PDB entry 6XOX | electron microscopy, 3.10 A resolution | chains B and R of the 6 polymer chains in the assembly

Chain B:
Molecule: Guanine nucleotide-binding protein G(I)/G(S)/G(T) subunit beta-1
Organism: Homo sapiens
UniProtKB: P62873 (GBB1_HUMAN); residue numbers follow UniProt; this construct covers 2-340
Amino-acid sequence (350 residues; numbered -9 to 340; the number before each row is that of its first residue; numbers below 1 keep their minus sign (Met-9 is residue -9)):
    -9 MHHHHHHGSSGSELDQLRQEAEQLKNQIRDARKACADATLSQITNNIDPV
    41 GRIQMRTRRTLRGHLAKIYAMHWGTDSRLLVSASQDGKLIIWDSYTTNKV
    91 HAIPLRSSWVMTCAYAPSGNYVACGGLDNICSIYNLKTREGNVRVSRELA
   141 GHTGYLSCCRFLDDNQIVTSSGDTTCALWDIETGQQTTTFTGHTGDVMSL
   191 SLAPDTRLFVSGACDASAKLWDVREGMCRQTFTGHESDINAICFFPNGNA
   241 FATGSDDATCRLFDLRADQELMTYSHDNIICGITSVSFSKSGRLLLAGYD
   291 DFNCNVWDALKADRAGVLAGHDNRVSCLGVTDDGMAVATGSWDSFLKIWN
Not modelled in the structure: -9 to 1
Sequence notes: expression tag (-9 to 1)
Curated features (UniProtKB/Swiss-Prot):
  - modified residue: Ser2 (N-acetylserine), His266 (Phosphohistidine)
  - natural variant: Leu30 (L30F: In MRD42; uncertain significance), Arg52 (R52G: In MRD42), Gly64 (G64V: In MRD42), Asp76 (D76E: In MRD42; D76G: In MRD42), Gly77 (G77S: In MRD42), Lys78 (K78R: In MRD42), Ile80 (I80N: In MRD42; I80T: In MRD42), His91 (H91R: In MRD42; uncertain significance), Ala92 (A92T: In MRD42), Pro94 (P94S: In MRD42), Leu95 (L95P: In MRD42), Arg96 (R96L: In MRD42), 5 further natural variant entries in UniProt

Chain R:
Molecule: Glucagon-like peptide 1 receptor
Organism: Homo sapiens
UniProtKB: P43220 (GLP1R_HUMAN); residue numbers follow UniProt; this construct covers 24-422
Amino-acid sequence (445 residues; numbered -22 to 422; the number before each row is that of its first residue; numbers below 1 keep their minus sign (Met-22 is residue -22)):
   -22 MKTIIALSYIFCLVFADYKDDDDAAAGGSGGSLEVLFQGPGGSGGSRPQG
    28 ATVSLWETVQKWREYRRQCQRSLTEDPPPATDLFCNRTFDEYACWPDGEP
    78 GSFVNVSCPWYLPWASSVPQGHVYRFCTAEGLWLQKDNSSLPWRDLSECE
   128 ESKRGERSSPEEQLLFLYIIYTVGYALSFSALVIASAILLGFRHLHCTRN
   178 YIHLNLFASFILRALSVFIKDAALKWMYSTAAQQHQWDGLLSYQDSLSCR
   228 LVFLLMQYCVAANYYWLLVEGVYLYTLLAFSVFSEQWIFRLYVSIGWGVP
   278 LLFVVPWGIVKYLYEDEGCWTRNSNMNYWLIIRLPILFAIGVNFLIFVRV
   328 ICIVVSKLKANLMCKTDIKCRLAKSTLTLIPLLGTHEVIFAFVMDEHARG
   378 TLRFIKLFTELSFTSFQGLMVAILYCFVNNEVQLEFRKSWERWRL
Not modelled in the structure: -22 to 27, 57-60, 129-134, 340-343, 422
Sequence notes: initiating methionine (-22); expression tag (-21 to 23); variant Phe260 (Leu in P43220)
Cystine bridges: Cys46-Cys71, Cys62-Cys104, Cys85-Cys126, Cys226-Cys296
Ligand contacts: V6G (3-[(1S,2S)-1-(5-[(4S)-2,2-dimethyloxan-4-yl]-2-{(4S)-2-(4-fluoro-3,5-dimethylphenyl)-3-[3-(4-fluoro-1-methyl-1H-indazol-5-yl)-2-oxo-2,3-dihydro-1H-imidazol-1-yl]-4-methyl-2,4,6,7-tetrahydro-5H-pyrazolo[4,3-c]pyridine-5-carbonyl}-1H-indol-1-yl)-2-methylcyclopropyl]-1,2,4-oxadiazol-5(4H)-one): Ser31, Trp33, Glu34, Pro137, Glu138, Leu141, Leu144, Tyr145, Tyr148, Lys197, Asp198, Ala200, Leu201, Lys202, Met204, Tyr205, Tyr220, Cys226, Val229, Phe230, Met233, Thr298, Leu384, Leu388
From the paper describing this entry:
  - binding site for V6G: Trp33, Leu141, Leu144, Tyr145, Tyr148, Lys197, Tyr205, Leu384, Leu388
  - mutagenesis - W33S: abolished signaling in response to V6G
  - mutagenesis - W33S: abolished binding to V6G
  - mutagenesis - W33S: unchanged signaling in response to native GLP-1
  - mutagenesis - W33S: decreased signaling in response to PF-06882961
  - contacts within the chain: Trp33-Thr298 (hydrogen bond), Trp33-Gln221 (hydrophobic contact)
  - conformationally variable residues (helix shift): Leu141, Arg380

Interface between chain B and chain R:
Pairs across the interface (7; chain B residue first):
  Arg52(B) with Arg170(R)
  Asn293(B) with Arg419(R)
  Ala309(B) with Arg419(R)
  Gly310(B) with Lys415(R); Arg419(R)
  Asp312(B) with His171(R); Lys415(R), salt bridge
Also at the interface, not in a pair above, chain B (6 interface residues in all): His311

In short:
6 residues of chain B face 4 of chain R across their interface; the contacts include 1 salt bridge. Its one
salt-bridged contact is Asp312(B)-Lys415(R). Chain R binds compound V6G. From the paper: a binding site for
V6G at Trp33(R), Leu141(R) and Leu144(R) among others; W33S of chain R abolishes signaling in response to V6G.
Here chain B is Guanine nucleotide-binding protein G(I)/G(S)/G(T) subunit beta-1 and chain R is Glucagon-like
peptide 1 receptor, both from Homo sapiens. Entry 6XOX (cryo-EM of human GLP-1R bound to non-peptide agonist
LY3502970) was determined by electron microscopy.
